PDB entry 8UKU | X-ray diffraction, 3.60 A resolution | chains N and A of the 13 polymer chains in the assembly

[Chain N]
Molecule: ntsDNA
Sequence (18 nucleotides; numbered 1 to 18; the number before each row is that of its first residue):
     1 TCAGCGAGAG AGAGAAGG
Disordered / not traced: 1, 15-18

[Chain A]
Name: DNA-directed RNA polymerase II subunit RPB1
Source organism: Saccharomyces cerevisiae S288C
Notes: EC 2.7.7.6
Reference sequence: P04050 (RPB1_YEAST); residues 1-1733 here = UniProt positions 1-1733
Amino-acid sequence (1733 residues; numbered 1 to 1733; the number before each row is that of its first residue):
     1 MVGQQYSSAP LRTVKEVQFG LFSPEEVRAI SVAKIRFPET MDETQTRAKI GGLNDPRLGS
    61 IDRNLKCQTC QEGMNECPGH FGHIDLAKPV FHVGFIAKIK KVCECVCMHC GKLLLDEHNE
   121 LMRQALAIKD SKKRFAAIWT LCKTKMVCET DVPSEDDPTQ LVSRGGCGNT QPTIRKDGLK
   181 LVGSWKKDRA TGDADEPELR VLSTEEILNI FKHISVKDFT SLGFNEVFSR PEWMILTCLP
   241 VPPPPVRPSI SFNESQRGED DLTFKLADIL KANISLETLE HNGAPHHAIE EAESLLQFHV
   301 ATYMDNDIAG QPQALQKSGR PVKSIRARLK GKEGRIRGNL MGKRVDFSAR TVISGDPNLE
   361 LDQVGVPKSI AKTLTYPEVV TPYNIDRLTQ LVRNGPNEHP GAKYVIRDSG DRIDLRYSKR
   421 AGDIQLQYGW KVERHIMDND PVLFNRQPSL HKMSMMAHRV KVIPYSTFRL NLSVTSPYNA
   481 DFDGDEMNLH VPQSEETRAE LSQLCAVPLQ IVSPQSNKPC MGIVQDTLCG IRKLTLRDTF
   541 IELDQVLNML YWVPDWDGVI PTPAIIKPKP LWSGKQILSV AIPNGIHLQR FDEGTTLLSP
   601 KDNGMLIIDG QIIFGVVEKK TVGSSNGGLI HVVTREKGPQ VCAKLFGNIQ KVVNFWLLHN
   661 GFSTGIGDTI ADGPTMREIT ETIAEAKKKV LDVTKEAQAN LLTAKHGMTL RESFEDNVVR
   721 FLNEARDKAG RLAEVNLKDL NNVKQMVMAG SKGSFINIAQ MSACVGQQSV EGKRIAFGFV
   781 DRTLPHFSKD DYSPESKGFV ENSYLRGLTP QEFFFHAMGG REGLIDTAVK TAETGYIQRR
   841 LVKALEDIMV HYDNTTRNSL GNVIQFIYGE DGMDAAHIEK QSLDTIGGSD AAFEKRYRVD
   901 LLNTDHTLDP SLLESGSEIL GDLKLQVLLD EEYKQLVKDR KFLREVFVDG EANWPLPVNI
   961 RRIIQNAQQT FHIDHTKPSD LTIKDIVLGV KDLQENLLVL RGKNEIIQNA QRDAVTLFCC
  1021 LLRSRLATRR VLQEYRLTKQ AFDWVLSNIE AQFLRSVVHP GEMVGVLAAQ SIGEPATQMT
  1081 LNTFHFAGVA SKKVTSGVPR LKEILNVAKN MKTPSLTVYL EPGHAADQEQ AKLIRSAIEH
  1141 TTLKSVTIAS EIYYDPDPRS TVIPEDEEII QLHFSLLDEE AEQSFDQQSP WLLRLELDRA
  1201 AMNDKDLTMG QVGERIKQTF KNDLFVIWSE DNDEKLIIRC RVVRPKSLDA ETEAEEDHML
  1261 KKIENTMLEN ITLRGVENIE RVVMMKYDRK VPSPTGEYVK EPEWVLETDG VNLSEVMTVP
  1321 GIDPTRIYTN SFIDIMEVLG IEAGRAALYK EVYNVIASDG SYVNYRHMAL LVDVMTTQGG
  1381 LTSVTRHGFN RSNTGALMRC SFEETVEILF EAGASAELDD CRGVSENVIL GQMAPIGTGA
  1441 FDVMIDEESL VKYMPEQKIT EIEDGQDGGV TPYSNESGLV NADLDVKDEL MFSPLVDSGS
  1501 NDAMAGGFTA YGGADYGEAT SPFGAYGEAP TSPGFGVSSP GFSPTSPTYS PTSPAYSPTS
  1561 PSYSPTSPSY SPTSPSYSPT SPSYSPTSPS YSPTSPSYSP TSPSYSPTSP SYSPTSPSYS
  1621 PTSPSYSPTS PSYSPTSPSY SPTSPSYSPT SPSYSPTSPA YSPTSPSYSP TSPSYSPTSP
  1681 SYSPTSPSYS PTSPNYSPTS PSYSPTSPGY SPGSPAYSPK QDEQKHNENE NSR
Disordered / not traced: 1-2, 154-160, 187-198, 250-256, 1082-1091, 1177-1187, 1244-1256, 1447-1733
Bound ions: Zn2+ site 1: Cys67, Cys70, Cys77, His80; Zn2+ site 2: Cys107, Cys110, Cys148, Cys167; Mg2+: Asp483, Asp485 (shared with 2 residues of chain R)
Curated features (UniProtKB/Swiss-Prot):
  - region: Pro248 to Asp260 (Lid loop), Asn306 to Lys323 (Rudder loop), Pro810 to Glu822 (Bridging helix)
  - binding site (Zn(2+)): Cys67, Cys70, Cys77, His80, Cys107, Cys110, Cys148, Cys167
  - binding site (Mg(2+)): Asp481, Asp483, Asp485
  - modified residue: Thr1471 (Phosphothreonine)
  - cross-link (Glycyl lysine isopeptide (Lys-Gly)): Lys695 (interchain with G-Cter in ubiquitin), Lys1246 (interchain with G-Cter in ubiquitin), Lys1350 (interchain with G-Cter in ubiquitin)
  - natural variant: Ser1653 to Pro1659 (deletion: In strain: A364A)
  - mutagenesis: Lys1246 (K1246R: Impairs ubiquitination during transcription stress)

[How chain N and chain A interact]
Contacting residue pairs (9; chain N residue first):
  DA3(N) with Asn1110(A), phosphate contact; Lys1112(A), salt bridge to the phosphate
  DG4(N) with Val1107(A), phosphate contact; Lys1109(A), phosphate contact
  DC5(N) with His1387(A), salt bridge to the phosphate
  DA7(N) with Lys101(A), phosphate contact; Trp139(A), phosphate contact
  DG8(N) with Lys100(A), salt bridge to the phosphate; Trp139(A), phosphate contact
Also at the interface, not in a pair above, chain A (10 interface residues in all): Lys143, Ala1108

[Overview]
5 residues of chain N and 10 residues of chain A are in contact, with 3 salt bridges. Among the polar pairs
are DA3(N)-Lys1112(A), DC5(N)-His1387(A) and DG8(N)-Lys100(A). UniProt lists 8 Zn2+-binding residues, 3
Mg2+-binding residues and one mutagenesis site on chain A.
Here chain N is ntsDNA and chain A is DNA-directed RNA polymerase II subunit RPB1 (Saccharomyces cerevisiae
S288C). Entry 8UKU (RNA polymerase II elongation complex with Fapy-dG lesion with CMP added) was determined by
X-ray diffraction (same publication as 8UKQ, 8UKR, 8UKS and 8UKT).
